Entry 7AI7 (electron microscopy, 3.90 A resolution); this record covers chains A and C of the 4 polymer chains in the assembly.

[Chain A]
Name: DNA mismatch repair protein MutS
Organism: Escherichia coli (strain K12)
Reference sequence: P23909 (MUTS_ECOLI); residues 1-853 here = UniProt positions 1-853
Amino-acid sequence (853 residues; each row starts with the number of its first residue):
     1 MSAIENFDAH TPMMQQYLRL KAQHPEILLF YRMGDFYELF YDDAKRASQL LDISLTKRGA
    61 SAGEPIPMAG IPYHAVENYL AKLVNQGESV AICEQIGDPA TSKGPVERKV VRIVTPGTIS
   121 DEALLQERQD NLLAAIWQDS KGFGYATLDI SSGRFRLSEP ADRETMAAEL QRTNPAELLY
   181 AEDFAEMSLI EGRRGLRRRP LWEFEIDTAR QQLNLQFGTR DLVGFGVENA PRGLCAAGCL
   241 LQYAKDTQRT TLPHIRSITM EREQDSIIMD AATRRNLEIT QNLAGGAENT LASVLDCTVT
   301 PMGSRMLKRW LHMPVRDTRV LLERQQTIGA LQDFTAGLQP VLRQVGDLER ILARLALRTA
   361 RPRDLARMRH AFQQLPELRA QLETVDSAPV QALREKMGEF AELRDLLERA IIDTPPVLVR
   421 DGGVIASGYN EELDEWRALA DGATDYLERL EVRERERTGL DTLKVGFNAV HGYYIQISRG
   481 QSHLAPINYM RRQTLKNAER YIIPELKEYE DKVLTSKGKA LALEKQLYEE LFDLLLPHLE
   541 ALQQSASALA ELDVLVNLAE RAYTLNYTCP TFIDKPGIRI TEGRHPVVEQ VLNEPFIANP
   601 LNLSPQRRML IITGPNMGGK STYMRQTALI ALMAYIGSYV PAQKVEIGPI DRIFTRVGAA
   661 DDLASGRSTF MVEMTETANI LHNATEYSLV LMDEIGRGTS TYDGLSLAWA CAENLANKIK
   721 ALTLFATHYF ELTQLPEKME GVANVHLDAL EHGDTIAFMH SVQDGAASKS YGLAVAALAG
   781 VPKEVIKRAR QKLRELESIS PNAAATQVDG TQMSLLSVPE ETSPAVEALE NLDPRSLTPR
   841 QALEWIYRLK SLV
Disordered / not traced: 1-7, 799-853
Construct notes: conflict Arg-835 (Asp in P23909)
UniProt features mapped onto this chain:
  - binding site (ATP): Gly-614 to Ser-621
Ligand contacts:
  - ADP (adenosine-5'-diphosphate), molecule 1: Val-588, Leu-592, Pro-595, Phe-596, Ile-597, Asn-599, Asn-616, Met-617, Gly-618, Gly-619, Lys-620, Ser-621, Thr-622, Asp-693, His-728, His-760
  - ADP, molecule 2: Asp-661, Leu-663, Gly-666, Arg-667, Ser-668, Thr-669

[Chain C]
Molecule: 14-nt DNA strand
Sequence (14 nucleotides; numbered 37 to 50; the number before each row is that of its first residue):
    37 GATCCTAAGC TAAG
Disordered / not traced: 45

[Chain A / chain C interface]
Pairs across the interface - 17 pairs, chain A then chain C:
  Phe-36(A) with DA43(C), stacking on the base; DA44(C), base contact
  Glu-38(A) with DA43(C), base contact
  Ser-54(A) with DA43(C), sugar contact; DA44(C), hydrogen bond to the phosphate
  Thr-56(A) with DT42(C), phosphate contact; DA43(C), sugar contact
  Arg-58(A) with DT42(C), base contact
  Met-68(A) with DA43(C), base contact
  Gly-70(A) with DA43(C), sugar contact
  Pro-72(A) with DA44(C), base contact
  Tyr-79(A) with DA44(C), phosphate contact
  Leu-357(A) with DA48(C), phosphate contact
  Thr-359(A) with DA48(C), phosphate contact
  Arg-361(A) with DA48(C), sugar contact; DA49(C), salt bridge to the phosphate
  Leu-418(A) with DG50(C), phosphate contact
Interface residues without a listed pair, chain A (15 interface residues in all): Ile-53, Arg-354
Interface residues without a listed pair, chain C (7 interface residues in all): DT47

[Overview]
Chain A and chain C form an interface of 15 and 7 residues respectively, with 1 hydrogen bond, 1 salt bridge
and 1 aromatic stacking contact. Polar contacts include Ser-54(A)/DA44(C) and Arg-361(A)/DA49(C). Bound to
chain A: ADP. From UniProt: 8 ATP-binding residues on chain A.
Chain A is DNA mismatch repair protein MutS (Escherichia coli (strain K12)) and chain C is a 14-nt DNA strand;
the structure, MutS in Intermediate state, was determined by electron microscopy together with 7AI5, 7AI6,
7AIB and 7AIC from the same study.
